Entry 8FW8 (X-ray diffraction, 2.31 A resolution); this record covers chains A and B.

Chain A (and B):
Molecule: HTH-type transcriptional regulator MtrR
From: Neisseria gonorrhoeae
Notes: chain B of this document is another copy of the same molecule, construct and numbering; everything in this record applies to it too
UniProt: P39897 (MTRR_NEIGO); residue numbers follow UniProt; this construct covers 1-210
Sequence (213 residues; numbered -2 to 210; the number before each row is that of its first residue; numbers below 1 keep their minus sign (Ser-2 is residue -2)):
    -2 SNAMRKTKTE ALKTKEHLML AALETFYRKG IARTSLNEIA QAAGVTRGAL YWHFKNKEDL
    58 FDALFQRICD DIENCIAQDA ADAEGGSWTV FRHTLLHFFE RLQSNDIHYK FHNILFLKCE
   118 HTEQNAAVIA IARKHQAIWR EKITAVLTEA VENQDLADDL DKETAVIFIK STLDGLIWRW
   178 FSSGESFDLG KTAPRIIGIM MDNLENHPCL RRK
Disordered / not traced: -2 to 10, 74-84, 210 (chain B: -2 to 9, 78-81, 210)
Sequence notes: expression tag (-2 to 0)
Residues lining bound ligands: 3-cyclohexyl-1-propylsulfonic acid (CXS): Leu92, Phe95, Leu112, Phe113, Gln133, Trp136, Ile140, Lys167, Leu170, Asp171, Ile174
What the authors report for this chain:
  - binding site for phosphate ion: Arg137, Lys167, Arg176
  - binding site for progesterone: Thr91, Leu92, Phe95, Gln133, Trp136, Ile140, Leu170, Asp171, Ile174

Interface between chain A and chain B:
Residue-residue contacts (59; chain A residue first):
  Lys26(A) - Thr119(B)
  Ala29(A) - Glu117(B)
  Arg30(A) - Thr119(B)
  Phe113(A) - Trp175(B)
  Leu114(A) - Glu117(B)
  Leu114(A) - His118(B)  hydrogen bond (backbone-backbone)
  Lys115(A) - Glu117(B)
  Lys115(A) - His118(B)
  Cys116(A) - Glu117(B)
  Glu117(A) - Leu114(B)
  Glu117(A) - Lys115(B)
  Glu117(A) - Cys116(B)
  Glu117(A) - Glu117(B)  hydrogen bond (side chain-backbone)
  Glu117(A) - Asn122(B)
  His118(A) - Leu114(B)  hydrogen bond (backbone-backbone)
  His118(A) - Lys115(B)  hydrogen bond (backbone-side chain)
  Thr119(A) - Lys26(B)
  Thr119(A) - Gly27(B)
  Asn122(A) - Glu117(B)
  Arg130(A) - Ser179(B)  hydrogen bond (side chain-backbone)
  Arg130(A) - Gly181(B)
  Gln133(A) - Arg176(B)
  Asp158(A) - Arg192(B)  salt bridge
  Thr161(A) - Arg192(B)
  Ile164(A) - Phe184(B)  hydrophobic
  Phe165(A) - Ile193(B)  hydrophobic
  Lys167(A) - Arg176(B)
  Ser168(A) - Gly172(B)
  Ser168(A) - Leu173(B)  hydrogen bond (side chain-backbone)
  Ser168(A) - Arg176(B)
  Asp171(A) - Trp175(B)
  Asp171(A) - Arg176(B)  salt bridge
  Gly172(A) - Ser168(B)  hydrogen bond (backbone-side chain)
  Gly172(A) - Gly172(B)
  Leu173(A) - Ser168(B)  hydrogen bond (backbone-side chain)
  Trp175(A) - Leu112(B)
  Trp175(A) - Phe113(B)
  Trp175(A) - Asp171(B)
  Trp175(A) - Trp175(B)
  Arg176(A) - Lys167(B)
  Arg176(A) - Ser168(B)
  Arg176(A) - Asp171(B)  salt bridge
  Ser179(A) - Arg130(B)  hydrogen bond (backbone-side chain)
  Gly181(A) - Arg130(B)
  Phe184(A) - Ile164(B)  hydrophobic
  Arg192(A) - Thr161(B)
  Arg192(A) - Cys206(B)  hydrogen bond (side chain-backbone)
  Ile193(A) - Phe165(B)  hydrophobic
  Ile196(A) - Asn200(B)
  Ile196(A) - His204(B)
  Ile196(A) - Leu207(B)  hydrophobic
  Asp199(A) - His204(B)  salt bridge
  Asn200(A) - Ile196(B)
  Asn200(A) - Asn200(B)  hydrogen bond
  His204(A) - Ile196(B)
  His204(A) - Asp199(B)  salt bridge
  Cys206(A) - Arg192(B)  hydrogen bond (backbone-side chain)
  Cys206(A) - Ile196(B)  hydrophobic
  Leu207(A) - Ile196(B)  hydrophobic
Interface residues without a listed pair, chain A (39 interface residues in all): Gly27, Ser180, Thr189, Arg208
Interface residues without a listed pair, chain B (40 interface residues in all): Ile28, Ala29, Arg137, Thr169, Phe178, Ser180, Thr189

In short:
39 residues of chain A and 40 residues of chain B are in contact; the contacts include 12 hydrogen bonds and 5
salt bridges. Polar contacts include Asp158(A)-Arg192(B), Asp171(A)-Arg176(B) and Asp199(A)-His204(B). The
paper reports a binding site for progesterone at Thr91(A), Leu92(A) and Phe95(A) among others; a binding site
for phosphate ion at Arg137(A), Lys167(A) and Arg176(A).
Chain A and chain B are both HTH-type transcriptional regulator MtrR (Neisseria gonorrhoeae); the structure,
MtrR from Neisseria gonorrhoeae bound to Progesterone, was determined by X-ray diffraction together with 8SSH
and 8FW3 from the same study.
